PDB entry 2KNH | solution NMR | chains A and B

Chain A:
Name: Protein CBFA2T1
Source organism: Homo sapiens
Notes: fragment: eTAFH domain
UniProtKB: Q06455 (MTG8_HUMAN); residues 267-364 here correspond to UniProt positions 119-216 (UniProt number = residue number - 148)
Amino-acid sequence (103 residues; each row starts with the number of its first residue; note: 267 numbers in that range are skipped by the numbering (no residue carries them; nothing is unmodelled there); numbers below 1 keep their minus sign (Gly-5 is residue -5)):
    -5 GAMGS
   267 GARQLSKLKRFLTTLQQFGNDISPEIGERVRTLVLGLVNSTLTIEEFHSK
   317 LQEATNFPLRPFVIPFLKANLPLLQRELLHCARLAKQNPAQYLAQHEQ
Differences from the reference sequence: expression tag (-5 to -1)
What the authors report for this chain:
  - mutagenesis - F277A: decreased stability
  - mutagenesis - L325E, F332A: unchanged stability
  - mutagenesis - L325E/V329D: decreased binding to Transcription factor 12 (chain B)
  - mutagenesis - F332A (2-fold): decreased binding to HEB
  - mutagenesis - F277A, F332A: unchanged growth in response to proliferation

Chain B:
Name: Transcription factor 12
Source organism: Homo sapiens
Notes: fragment: HEB peptide
UniProtKB: Q99081 (HTF4_HUMAN); numbering as in UniProt (aligned over 11-28)
Amino-acid sequence (18 residues; numbered 11 to 28; the number before each row is that of its first residue):
    11 IGTDKELSDLLDFSAMFS
UniProt features mapped onto this chain:
  - motif: Asp19 to Phe27 (9aaTAD)

How chain A and chain B interact:
Contacting residue pairs - 24 pairs, chain A then chain B:
  Lys273(A) - Glu16(B)
  Arg276(A) - Leu17(B)
  Phe277(A) - Glu16(B)
  Phe277(A) - Leu17(B)
  Phe277(A) - Leu20(B)
  Phe277(A) - Leu21(B)
  Thr280(A) - Leu17(B)
  Thr280(A) - Leu21(B)
  Leu281(A) - Leu21(B)
  Phe284(A) - Leu21(B)
  Pro324(A) - Phe23(B)
  Leu325(A) - Leu20(B)
  Leu325(A) - Leu21(B)
  Leu325(A) - Asp22(B)
  Leu325(A) - Phe23(B)
  Arg326(A) - Ser18(B)
  Arg326(A) - Asp19(B)
  Arg326(A) - Leu20(B)
  Arg326(A) - Leu21(B)
  Arg326(A) - Asp22(B)
  Arg326(A) - Phe23(B)
  Phe328(A) - Asp19(B)
  Val329(A) - Leu20(B)
  Phe332(A) - Leu20(B)
Other interface residues (no listed pair), chain A (13 interface residues in all): Ser272
The authors on this interface:
  - specific contacts: Lys273(A)-Glu16(B), Phe277(A)-Leu17(B), Thr280(A)-Leu17(B), Leu325(A)-Leu21(B)
  - interface residues, chain A: Phe277(A), Thr280(A), Leu281(A), Phe284(A), Leu325(A), Val329(A), Phe332(A)
  - hot spots on chain A (mutagenesis) - L325E (5-fold): decreased binding to Transcription factor 12 (chain B)
  - interface residues, chain B: Asp14(B), Leu20(B), Leu21(B)

In short:
Chain A and chain B form an interface of 13 and 8 residues respectively. The authors report contacts between
Lys273(A) and Glu16(B), Phe277(A) and Leu17(B) and Thr280(A) and Leu17(B) among others. The paper reports that
L325E/V329D and L325E of chain A reduce binding to Transcription factor 12 (chain B); interface residues
Phe277(A), Thr280(A) and Asp14(B) among others; 4 substitutions were tested in all.
Chain A is Protein CBFA2T1 and chain B is Transcription factor 12, both from Homo sapiens; the structure, The
Solution structure of the eTAFH domain of AML1-ETO complexed with HEB peptide, was determined by solution NMR.
